6LXN - chains C and B of the 4 polymer chains in the assembly; structure by X-ray diffraction, 2.93 A resolution.

[Chain C]
Molecule: 27-nt DNA strand
Sequence (27 nucleotides; numbered 1 to 27; the number before each row is that of its first residue):
     1 AAATTTTACT TTTGGTTACA TATTTTG

[Chain B]
Protein: Transcriptional regulatory protein OmpR
Source organism: Escherichia coli
Reference sequence: A0A376JR14 (A0A376JR14_ECOLX); residues 2-105 here correspond to UniProt positions 126-229 (UniProt number = residue number + 124)
Amino-acid sequence (113 residues; row label = number of the first residue in the row):
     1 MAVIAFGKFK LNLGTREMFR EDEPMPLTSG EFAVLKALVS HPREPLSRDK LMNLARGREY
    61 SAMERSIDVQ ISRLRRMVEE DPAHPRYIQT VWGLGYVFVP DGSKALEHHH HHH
Not modelled in the structure: 1, 103-113
Differences from the reference sequence: initiating methionine (1); expression tag (106-113)

[How chain C and chain B interact]
Contacting residue pairs (17):
  DA3(C) - Thr28(B)  phosphate contact
  DT4(C) - Thr28(B)  hydrogen bond to the phosphate
  DT4(C) - Ser29(B)  phosphate contact
  DT4(C) - Gly30(B)  hydrogen bond to the phosphate
  DT5(C) - Arg56(B)  salt bridge to the phosphate
  DT5(C) - Arg58(B)  hydrogen bond to the phosphate
  DT5(C) - Ser66(B)  phosphate contact
  DT5(C) - Val69(B)  base contact
  DT5(C) - Gln70(B)  phosphate contact
  DT6(C) - Arg58(B)  salt bridge to the phosphate
  DT6(C) - Glu64(B)  phosphate contact
  DT6(C) - Arg65(B)  base contact
  DT6(C) - Ser66(B)  base contact
  DT6(C) - Val69(B)  base contact
  DA8(C) - Arg65(B)  base contact
  DT13(C) - Trp92(B)  sugar contact
  DG14(C) - Trp92(B)  sugar contact
Interface residues without a listed pair, chain C (8 interface residues in all): DC9
Interface residues without a listed pair, chain B (12 interface residues in all): Glu31

[In short]
8 residues of chain C and 12 residues of chain B are in contact; the contacts include 3 hydrogen bonds and 2
salt bridges. Polar contacts include DT4(C)-Thr28(B), DT4(C)-Gly30(B) and DT5(C)-Arg58(B).
Chain C is a 27-nt DNA strand and chain B is Transcriptional regulatory protein OmpR (Escherichia coli); the
structure, Crystal structure of C-terminal DNA-binding domain of Escherichia coli OmpR in complex with F1-DNA,
was determined by X-ray diffraction, deposited together with 6LXL and 6LXM.
